Entry 3PFK (X-ray diffraction, 2.40 A resolution); this record covers chain A.

== Chain A ==
Name: Phosphofructokinase
Source organism: Geobacillus stearothermophilus
Notes: EC 2.7.1.11
UniProtKB: P00512 (K6PF_BACST); the author numbering skips numbers that UniProt does not, so the offset changes along the chain: 1-301 = UniProt 1-301; 303-320 = UniProt 302-319
Amino-acid sequence (319 residues; each row starts with the number of its first residue; note: 1 number in that range is skipped by the numbering (no residue carries it; nothing is unmodelled there)):
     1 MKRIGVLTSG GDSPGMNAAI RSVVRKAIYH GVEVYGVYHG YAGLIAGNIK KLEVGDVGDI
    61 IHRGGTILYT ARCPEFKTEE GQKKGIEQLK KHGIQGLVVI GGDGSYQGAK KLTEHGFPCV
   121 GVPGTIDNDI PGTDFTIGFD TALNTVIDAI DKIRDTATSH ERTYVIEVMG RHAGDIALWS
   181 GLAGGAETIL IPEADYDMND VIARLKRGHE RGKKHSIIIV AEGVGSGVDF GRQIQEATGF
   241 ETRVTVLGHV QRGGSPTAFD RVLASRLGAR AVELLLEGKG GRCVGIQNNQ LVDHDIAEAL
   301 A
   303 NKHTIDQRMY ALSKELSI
Sequence notes: conflict Gln-95 (Glu in P00512)
Curated features (UniProtKB/Swiss-Prot):
  - active site: Asp-127 (Proton acceptor)
  - binding site (ATP): Gly-11, Arg-72, Cys-73, Gly-102 to Ser-105
  - binding site (ADP): Arg-21 to Arg-25, Asp-59, Arg-154, Gly-185 to Glu-187, Arg-211, Lys-213 to His-215
  - binding site (Mg(2+)): Asp-103
  - binding site (substrate): Thr-125 to Asp-127, Arg-162, Met-169 to Arg-171, Glu-222, Arg-243, His-249 to Arg-252

== Overview ==
From UniProt: active-site residue Asp-127, 7 ATP-binding residues, 14 ADP-binding residues and Mg2+-binding
residue Asp-103.
Chain A is Phosphofructokinase (Geobacillus stearothermophilus); the structure, Phosphofructokinase. structure
and control, was determined by X-ray diffraction (same publication as 4PFK).
